Entry 2XSH (X-ray diffraction, 2.29 A resolution); this record covers chains B and F of the 6 polymer chains in the assembly.

# Chain B (and F)
Protein: Biphenyl dioxygenase subunit beta
Source organism: Burkholderia xenovorans
Notes: EC 1.14.12.18; chain F of this document is another copy of the same molecule, construct and numbering; everything in this record applies to it too
UniProtKB: P37334 (BPHE_BURXL); residue numbers follow UniProt; this construct covers 1-188
Sequence (188 residues; each row starts with the number of its first residue):
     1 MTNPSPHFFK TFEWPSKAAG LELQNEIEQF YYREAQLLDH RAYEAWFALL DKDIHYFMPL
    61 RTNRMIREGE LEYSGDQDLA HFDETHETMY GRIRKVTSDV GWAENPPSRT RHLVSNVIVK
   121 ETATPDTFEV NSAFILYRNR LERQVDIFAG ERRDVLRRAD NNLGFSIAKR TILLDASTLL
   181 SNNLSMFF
Not modelled in the structure: 1-8

# How chain B and chain F interact
Contacting residue pairs (67):
  Phe9(B) with His40(F), hydrogen bond (backbone-side chain)
  Lys10(B) with His40(F)
  Thr11(B) with Gln36(F); His40(F)
  Phe12(B) with Gln36(F), hydrogen bond (backbone-side chain)
  Trp14(B) with Arg33(F); Asn162(F), hydrogen bond (side chain-backbone); Leu163(F), hydrophobic
  Pro15(B) with Arg33(F)
  Ser16(B) with Arg33(F), hydrogen bond (backbone-side chain)
  Ala18(B) with Arg33(F)
  Leu21(B) with Leu21(F); Asn25(F)
  Gln24(B) with Asn25(F); Gln29(F), hydrogen bond
  Arg61(B) with Arg41(F); Arg109(F)
  Asn63(B) with Arg109(F), hydrogen bond; Leu141(F), hydrogen bond (side chain-backbone)
  Arg64(B) with Pro106(F); Pro107(F)
  Met65(B) with Asn105(F); Pro106(F)
  Ile66(B) with Ser98(F); Asp99(F); Asn105(F), hydrogen bond (backbone-side chain)
  Arg67(B) with Asp99(F), salt bridge
  Glu72(B) with Arg41(F), salt bridge
  Leu113(B) with Leu113(F), hydrophobic
  Ser115(B) with Tyr32(F); Leu113(F); Val114(F), hydrogen bond (side chain-backbone)
  Asn116(B) with Tyr32(F); Ala35(F); His112(F), hydrogen bond (side chain-backbone); Leu113(F); Val114(F), hydrogen bond (side chain-backbone)
  Val117(B) with Gln29(F), hydrogen bond (backbone-side chain); Tyr32(F)
  Ile118(B) with Tyr32(F), hydrophobic
  Asn131(B) with Gln36(F), hydrogen bond
  Ala133(B) with Arg111(F); Leu113(F), hydrophobic
  Ile135(B) with Leu113(F), hydrophobic; Ile135(F), hydrophobic
  Ile147(B) with Tyr137(F)
  Ala149(B) with Arg111(F); Tyr137(F), hydrophobic
  Gly150(B) with Arg111(F), hydrogen bond (backbone-side chain)
  Glu151(B) with Gln36(F), hydrogen bond; His40(F), salt bridge; Arg111(F), salt bridge
  Arg153(B) with Gln36(F), hydrogen bond; His40(F), hydrogen bond
  Asp175(B) with Thr110(F); Arg111(F), salt bridge; Tyr137(F); Asn139(F)
  Ala176(B) with Arg109(F); Asn139(F)
  Ser177(B) with Arg109(F), hydrogen bond; Asn139(F); Leu141(F), hydrogen bond (side chain-backbone); Glu142(F), hydrogen bond (side chain-backbone)
  Thr178(B) with Glu142(F)
  Leu180(B) with Arg143(F); Val145(F), hydrophobic
Other interface residues (no listed pair), chain B (39 interface residues in all): Ala19, Thr62, Phe134, Leu173
Other interface residues (no listed pair), chain F (37 interface residues in all): Glu22, Leu37, Ala42, Val96, Thr97, Glu104, Ser115, Ile147

# Overview
39 residues of chain B face 37 of chain F across their interface, with 20 hydrogen bonds and 5 salt bridges.
Among the polar pairs are Arg67(B)-Asp99(F), Glu72(B)-Arg41(F) and Glu151(B)-His40(F).
Both chains are Biphenyl dioxygenase subunit beta (Burkholderia xenovorans). Entry 2XSH (Crystal structure of
P4 variant of biphenyl dioxygenase from burkholderia xenovorans LB400 in complex with 2,6 ...) was determined
by X-ray diffraction, deposited together with 2XR8, 2XRX and 2XSO.
